Entry 9HRT (X-ray diffraction, 2.30 A resolution); this record covers chains A and B.

# Chain A (and B)
Molecule: Programmed cell death 1 ligand 1
Organism: Homo sapiens
Notes: chain B of this document is another copy of the same molecule, construct and numbering; everything in this record applies to it too
UniProt: Q9NZQ7 (PD1L1_HUMAN); residues 4-120 here correspond to UniProt positions 18-134 (UniProt number = residue number + 14)
Amino-acid sequence (131 residues; row label = number of the first residue in the row):
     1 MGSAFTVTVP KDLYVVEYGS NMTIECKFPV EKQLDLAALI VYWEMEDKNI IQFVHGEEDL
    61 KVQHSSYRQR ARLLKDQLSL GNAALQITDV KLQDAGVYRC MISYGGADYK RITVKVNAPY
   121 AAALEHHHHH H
Unresolved in the structure: 1-3, 130-131
Construct notes: initiating methionine (1); expression tag (2-3, 121-131)
Disulfides: Cys26-Cys100
Small-molecule neighbours: A1IXH ((2R)-2-[[3-[(E)-2-[3-(2,3-dihydro-1,4-benzodioxin-6-yl)-2-methyl-phenyl]ethenyl]-4-(trifluoromethyl)phenyl]methylamino]-2-methyl-3-oxidanyl-propanoic acid): Ile40, Tyr42, Gln52, Met101, Ile102, Ser103, Ala107, Asp108, Tyr109, Lys110, Arg111
From the paper describing this entry:
  - binding site for A1IXH: Ile40, Tyr42, Gln52, Met101, Ala107, Asp108

# Chain A / chain B interface
Residue-residue contacts (13):
  Ile40(A) - Ala107(B)
  Tyr42(A) - Tyr109(B)  hydrophobic
  Glu44(A) - Tyr109(B)  hydrogen bond
  Asp47(A) - Arg99(B)  salt bridge
  Asp47(A) - Tyr109(B)  hydrogen bond
  Asp47(A) - Arg111(B)  salt bridge
  Arg99(A) - Glu44(B)  salt bridge
  Arg99(A) - Asp47(B)  salt bridge
  Arg99(A) - Arg99(B)
  Tyr109(A) - Tyr42(B)  hydrophobic
  Tyr109(A) - Glu44(B)
  Tyr109(A) - Met101(B)  hydrophobic
  Arg111(A) - Asp47(B)  salt bridge
Also at the interface, not in a pair above, chain A (11 interface residues in all): Met101, Ser103, Gly106, Ala107
Also at the interface, not in a pair above, chain B (11 interface residues in all): Ile40, Ser103, Gly106

# In short
The chain A/chain B interface involves 11 residues from each chain, with 2 hydrogen bonds and 5 salt bridges.
Polar pairs include Asp47(A)-Arg99(B), Asp47(A)-Arg111(B) and Arg99(A)-Glu44(B). Bound to chain A: compound
A1IXH. From the paper: a binding site for A1IXH at Ile40(A), Tyr42(A) and Gln52(A) among others.
Chain A and chain B are both Programmed cell death 1 ligand 1 (Homo sapiens); the structure, Structure of
human PD-L1 in complex with clinically evaluated inhibitor, was determined by X-ray diffraction, deposited
together with 9I0U and 9I0W.
